4YXL - chain A; structure by X-ray diffraction, 2.60 A resolution.

== Chain A ==
Molecule: Major prion protein
Organism: Mesocricetus auratus
Reference sequence: P04273 (PRIO_MESAU); residue numbers follow UniProt; this construct covers 90-232
Amino-acid sequence (166 residues; each row starts with the number of its first residue):
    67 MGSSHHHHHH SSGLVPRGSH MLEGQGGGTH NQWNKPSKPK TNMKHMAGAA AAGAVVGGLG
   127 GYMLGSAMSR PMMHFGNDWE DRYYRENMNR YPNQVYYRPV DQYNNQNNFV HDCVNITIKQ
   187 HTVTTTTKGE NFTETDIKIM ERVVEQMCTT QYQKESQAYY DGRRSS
Not modelled in the structure: 67-122, 226-232
Cystine bridges: C179-C214
Differences from the reference sequence: expression tag (67-89)

== In short ==
Chain A is Major prion protein (Mesocricetus auratus); the structure, Crystal structure of Syrian hamster
prion protein complexed with POM1 FAB, was determined by X-ray diffraction together with 4YX2, 4YXH and 4YXK
from the same study.
